Entry 6PSQ (electron microscopy, 3.40 A resolution); this record covers chains G and I of the 10 polymer chains in the assembly.

# Chain G
Molecule: DNA-directed RNA polymerase subunit alpha
Organism: Escherichia coli
Notes: EC 2.7.7.6
UniProt: P0A7Z4 (RPOA_ECOLI); numbering as in UniProt (aligned over 1-329)
Amino-acid sequence (329 residues; row label = number of the first residue in the row):
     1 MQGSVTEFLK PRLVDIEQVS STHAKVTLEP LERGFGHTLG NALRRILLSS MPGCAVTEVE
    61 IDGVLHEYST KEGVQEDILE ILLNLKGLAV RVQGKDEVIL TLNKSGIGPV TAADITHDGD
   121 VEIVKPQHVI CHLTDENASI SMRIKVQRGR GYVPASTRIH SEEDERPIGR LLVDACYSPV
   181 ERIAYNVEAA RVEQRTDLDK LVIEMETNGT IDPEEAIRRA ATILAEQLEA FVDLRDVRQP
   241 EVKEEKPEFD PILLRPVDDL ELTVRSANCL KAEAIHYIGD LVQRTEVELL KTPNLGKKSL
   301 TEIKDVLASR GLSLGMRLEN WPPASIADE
Not modelled in the structure: 1-4, 235-329
UniProt features mapped onto this chain:
  - region: Glu162 to Glu165 (Required for interaction with Crp at class II promoters)
  - modified residue: Arg265 (ADP-ribosylarginine), Lys297 (N6-acetyllysine), Lys298 (N6-acetyllysine)
  - mutagenesis: Arg45 (R45C: In rpoA112; temperature-sensitive, blocks RNA polymerase assembly), Glu162 to Glu165 (5-fold decrease in CRP-class II promoter-dependent transcription), Glu165 (E165K: 5-fold decrease in CRP-class II promoter-dependent transcription), Arg191 (R191C: In rpoA101; temperature-sensitive)

# Chain I
Molecule: DNA-directed RNA polymerase subunit beta
Organism: Escherichia coli
Notes: EC 2.7.7.6
UniProt: P0A8V4 (RPOB_ECO57); residue numbers follow UniProt; this construct covers 1-1342
Amino-acid sequence (1342 residues; numbered 1 to 1342; the number before each row is that of its first residue):
     1 MVYSYTEKKR IRKDFGKRPQ VLDVPYLLSI QLDSFQKFIE QDPEGQYGLE AAFRSVFPIQ
    61 SYSGNSELQY VSYRLGEPVF DVQECQIRGV TYSAPLRVKL RLVIYEREAP EGTVKDIKEQ
   121 EVYMGEIPLM TDNGTFVING TERVIVSQLH RSPGVFFDSD KGKTHSSGKV LYNARIIPYR
   181 GSWLDFEFDP KDNLFVRIDR RRKLPATIIL RALNYTTEQI LDLFFEKVIF EIRDNKLQME
   241 LVPERLRGET ASFDIEANGK VYVEKGRRIT ARHIRQLEKD DVKLIEVPVE YIAGKVVAKD
   301 YIDESTGELI CAANMELSLD LLAKLSQSGH KRIETLFTND LDHGPYISET LRVDPTNDRL
   361 SALVEIYRMM RPGEPPTREA AESLFENLFF SEDRYDLSAV GRMKFNRSLL REEIEGSGIL
   421 SKDDIIDVMK KLIDIRNGKG EVDDIDHLGN RRIRSVGEMA ENQFRVGLVR VERAVKERLS
   481 LGDLDTLMPQ DMINAKPISA AVKEFFGSSQ LSQFMDQNNP LSEITHKRRI SALGPGGLTR
   541 ERAGFEVRDV HPTHYGRVCP IETPEGPNIG LINSLSVYAQ TNEYGFLETP YRKVTDGVVT
   601 DEIHYLSAIE EGNYVIAQAN SNLDEEGHFV EDLVTCRSKG ESSLFSRDQV DYMDVSTQQV
   661 VSVGASLIPF LEHDDANRAL MGANMQRQAV PTLRADKPLV GTGMERAVAV DSGVTAVAKR
   721 GGVVQYVDAS RIVIKVNEDE MYPGEAGIDI YNLTKYTRSN QNTCINQMPC VSLGEPVERG
   781 DVLADGPSTD LGELALGQNM RVAFMPWNGY NFEDSILVSE RVVQEDRFTT IHIQELACVS
   841 RDTKLGPEEI TADIPNVGEA ALSKLDESGI VYIGAEVTGG DILVGKVTPK GETQLTPEEK
   901 LLRAIFGEKA SDVKDSSLRV PNGVSGTVID VQVFTRDGVE KDKRALEIEE MQLKQAKKDL
   961 SEELQILEAG LFSRIRAVLV AGGVEAEKLD KLPRDRWLEL GLTDEEKQNQ LEQLAEQYDE
  1021 LKHEFEKKLE AKRRKITQGD DLAPGVLKIV KVYLAVKRRI QPGDKMAGRH GNKGVISKIN
  1081 PIEDMPYDEN GTPVDIVLNP LGVPSRMNIG QILETHLGMA AKGIGDKINA MLKQQQEVAK
  1141 LREFIQRAYD LGADVRQKVD LSTFSDEEVM RLAENLRKGM PIATPVFDGA KEAEIKELLK
  1201 LGDLPTSGQI RLYDGRTGEQ FERPVTVGYM YMLKLNHLVD DKMHARSTGS YSLVTQQPLG
  1261 GKAQFGGQRF GEMEVWALEA YGAAYTLQEM LTVKSDDVNG RTKMYKNIVD GNHQMEPGMP
  1321 ESFNVLLKEI RSLGINIELE DE
Not modelled in the structure: 1-2, 1342
Ligand contacts: chapso (1N7): Gln725, Tyr726, Glu962, Gln965, Ile966, Ala969
UniProt features mapped onto this chain:
  - modified residue (N6-acetyllysine): Lys1022, Lys1200

# How chain G and chain I interact
Pairs across the interface - 64 pairs, chain G then chain I:
  Asn41(G) - Arg1216(I)  hydrogen bond (side chain-backbone)
  Asn41(G) - Thr1217(I)
  Asn41(G) - Gly1218(I)
  Arg44(G) - Glu1083(I)
  Arg44(G) - Tyr1087(I)
  Arg44(G) - Gly1091(I)
  Arg45(G) - Glu1083(I)  salt bridge
  Arg45(G) - Asp1084(I)  salt bridge
  Arg45(G) - Gly1215(I)  hydrogen bond (side chain-backbone)
  Arg45(G) - Arg1216(I)
  Ser49(G) - Glu1083(I)
  Leu65(G) - Ile873(I)
  His66(G) - Thr927(I)
  His66(G) - Ile929(I)
  Glu67(G) - Lys1057(I)  salt bridge
  Tyr68(G) - Tyr756(I)
  Tyr68(G) - Ile831(I)  hydrophobic
  Tyr68(G) - Thr927(I)
  Tyr68(G) - Ile929(I)  hydrophobic
  Tyr68(G) - Ala1055(I)  hydrogen bond (side chain-backbone)
  Tyr68(G) - Lys1057(I)
  Ser69(G) - Tyr756(I)
  Thr70(G) - Ala729(I)
  Glu72(G) - Asp728(I)
  Gly73(G) - Asp728(I)
  Val74(G) - Asp728(I)
  Val74(G) - Ala729(I)  hydrogen bond (backbone-backbone)
  Gln75(G) - Ala729(I)
  Gln75(G) - Pro769(I)
  Gln75(G) - Val771(I)
  Glu76(G) - Ala729(I)
  Asp77(G) - Ala729(I)
  Asp77(G) - Lys755(I)  salt bridge
  Asp77(G) - Tyr756(I)
  Asp77(G) - Met768(I)
  Leu79(G) - Leu693(I)  hydrophobic
  Leu79(G) - Tyr756(I)
  Leu79(G) - Ile831(I)  hydrophobic
  Glu80(G) - Arg694(I)  salt bridge
  Glu80(G) - Met768(I)
  Leu83(G) - Arg694(I)
  Asn84(G) - Arg694(I)
  Lys86(G) - Gln824(I)  hydrogen bond (side chain-backbone)
  Lys86(G) - Asp826(I)  salt bridge
  Thr134(G) - Tyr726(I)
  Thr134(G) - Val727(I)
  Thr134(G) - Leu773(I)
  Tyr152(G) - Val823(I)
  Tyr152(G) - Gln824(I)
  Tyr152(G) - Arg1059(I)  hydrogen bond
  Arg166(G) - Glu876(I)  salt bridge
  Ile168(G) - Ile873(I)
  Ile168(G) - Gly874(I)
  Ile168(G) - Ala875(I)  hydrophobic
  Asp174(G) - Asp826(I)
  Cys176(G) - Gln824(I)  hydrogen bond
  Glu181(G) - Arg821(I)  hydrogen bond (backbone-side chain)
  Arg182(G) - Asn1090(I)  hydrogen bond (side chain-backbone)
  Arg182(G) - Gly1091(I)
  Arg182(G) - Thr1092(I)
  Ala184(G) - Asn1090(I)
  Ala184(G) - Gly1091(I)
  Tyr185(G) - Tyr1087(I)  hydrogen bond
  Tyr185(G) - Gly1218(I)
Other interface residues (no listed pair), chain G (37 interface residues in all): Leu48, Lys71, Asp135, Pro154, Ile159, Ile183
Other interface residues (no listed pair), chain I (43 interface residues in all): Ser730, Asn766, Ser772, Glu820, Tyr872, Val928, Glu1089

# Summary
37 residues of chain G and 43 residues of chain I are in contact, with 10 hydrogen bonds and 7 salt bridges.
Polar contacts include Arg45(G)-Glu1083(I), Arg45(G)-Asp1084(I) and Glu67(G)-Lys1057(I). Bound to chain I:
chapso. From UniProt: 6 mutagenesis sites on chain G.
Chain G is DNA-directed RNA polymerase subunit alpha and chain I is DNA-directed RNA polymerase subunit beta,
both from Escherichia coli; the structure, Escherichia coli RNA polymerase closed complex (TRPc) with TraR and
rpsT P2 promoter, was determined by electron microscopy (same publication as 6PSR, 6PSS, 6PST, 6PSU, 6PSV and
6PSW).
